Entry 5IK2 (X-ray diffraction, 2.60 A resolution); this record covers chains C and G of the 8 polymer chains in the assembly.

Chain C:
Protein: ATP synthase subunit alpha
From: Caldalkalibacillus thermarum TA2.A1
Notes: EC 3.6.3.14
Reference sequence: F5LA74 (F5LA74_9BACI); residues 24-502 here correspond to UniProt positions 27-505 (UniProt number = residue number + 3)
Chain sequence (479 residues; numbered 24 to 502; the number before each row is that of its first residue):
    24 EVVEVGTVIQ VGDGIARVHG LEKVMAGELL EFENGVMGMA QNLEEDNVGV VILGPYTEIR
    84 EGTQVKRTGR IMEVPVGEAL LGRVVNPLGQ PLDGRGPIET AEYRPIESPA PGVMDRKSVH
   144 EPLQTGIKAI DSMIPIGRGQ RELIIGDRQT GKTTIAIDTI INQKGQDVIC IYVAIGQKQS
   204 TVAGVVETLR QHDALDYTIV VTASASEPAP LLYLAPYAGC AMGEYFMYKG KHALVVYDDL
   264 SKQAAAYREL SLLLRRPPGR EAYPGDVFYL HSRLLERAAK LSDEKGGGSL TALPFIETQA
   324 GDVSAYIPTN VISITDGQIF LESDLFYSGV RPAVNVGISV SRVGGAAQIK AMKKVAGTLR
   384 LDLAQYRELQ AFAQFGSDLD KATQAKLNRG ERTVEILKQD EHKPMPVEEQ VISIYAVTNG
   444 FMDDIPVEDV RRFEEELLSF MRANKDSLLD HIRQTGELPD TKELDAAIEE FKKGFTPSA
Not modelled in the structure: 24-25, 399-400
Ion coordination: Mg2+: Thr176 (together with ADP)
Small-molecule neighbours:
  - ADP (adenosine-5'-diphosphate), molecule 1: Asp170, Arg171, Gln172, Thr173, Gly174, Lys175, Thr176, Thr177, Phe349, Arg354, Pro355, Gln422, Asp423, Glu424
  - ADP, molecule 2: Val363, Ser364, Arg365
Reported in the primary citation:
  - catalytic residues: Arg365 (citing earlier work)

Chain G:
Protein: ATP synthase gamma chain
From: Caldalkalibacillus thermarum TA2.A1
Reference sequence: F5LA73 (F5LA73_9BACI); residue numbers follow UniProt; this construct covers 2-286
Chain sequence (285 residues; row label = number of the first residue in the row):
     2 QGMREIKRRI RSVKNTRQIT KAMKMVAAAK LRRAQETAEN ARPYADKIKE VISSIAAGTK
    62 DFSHPMLEAR PVKKTGYMVI TSDRGLAGPY NANILRLVSK TIEERHQSKD EYVIFAVGRK
   122 GRDFFKKRGY PVVEEVTGIS DTPSLTEIQD IAQSAIGMFA DETFDKLTIF YNEFVSPIVQ
   182 RPVEKQLLPL TSEEVLDGPV SAYEYEPDSE SVLEVLLPKY AETLIYSALL DAKASEFGAR
   242 MTAMGNATDN ATEMLETLTL QFNRARQAAI TQEIAEIVAG ANALR

Interface between chain C and chain G:
Residue-residue contacts (7; chain C residue first):
  Pro280(C) with Ala284(G), hydrophobic
  Pro281(C) with Gly281(G); Ala284(G)
  Gly282(C) with Glu277(G)
  Arg283(C) with Glu277(G)
  Glu284(C) with Gln273(G); Glu277(G), hydrogen bond (backbone-side chain)
Interface residues without a listed pair, chain C (7 interface residues in all): Ala285, Ala323
Interface residues without a listed pair, chain G (6 interface residues in all): Gln2, Ala280

Summary:
Chain C and chain G form an interface of 7 and 6 residues respectively; the contacts include 1 hydrogen bond.
Its one hydrogen-bonded contact is Glu284(C)-Glu277(G). Ligands of chain C: ADP. The paper reports the
catalytic residue Arg365(C).
Here chain C is ATP synthase subunit alpha and chain G is ATP synthase gamma chain, both from
Caldalkalibacillus thermarum TA2.A1. Entry 5IK2 (Caldalaklibacillus thermarum F1-ATPase (epsilon mutant)) was
determined by X-ray diffraction (same publication as 5HKK).
